Entry 4KLH (X-ray diffraction, 1.88 A resolution); this record covers chains P and A of the 4 polymer chains in the assembly.

[Chain P]
Molecule: 11-nt DNA strand
Sequence (11 nucleotides; row label = number of the first residue in the row):
     1 GCTGATGCGCC
Ion coordination: Na+: DG9 (shared with Thr-101(A), Val-103(A), Ile-106(A) of chain A); Mn2+ site 1: DC10, DC11 (shared with Asp-190(A), Asp-192(A), Asp-256(A) of chain A); Mn2+ site 2: DC11 (together with pyrophosphate)

[Chain A]
Name: DNA polymerase beta
Source organism: Homo sapiens
Notes: EC 2.7.7.7, 4.2.99.-
UniProtKB: P06746 (DPOLB_HUMAN); numbering as in UniProt (aligned over 1-335)
Chain sequence (335 residues; each row starts with the number of its first residue):
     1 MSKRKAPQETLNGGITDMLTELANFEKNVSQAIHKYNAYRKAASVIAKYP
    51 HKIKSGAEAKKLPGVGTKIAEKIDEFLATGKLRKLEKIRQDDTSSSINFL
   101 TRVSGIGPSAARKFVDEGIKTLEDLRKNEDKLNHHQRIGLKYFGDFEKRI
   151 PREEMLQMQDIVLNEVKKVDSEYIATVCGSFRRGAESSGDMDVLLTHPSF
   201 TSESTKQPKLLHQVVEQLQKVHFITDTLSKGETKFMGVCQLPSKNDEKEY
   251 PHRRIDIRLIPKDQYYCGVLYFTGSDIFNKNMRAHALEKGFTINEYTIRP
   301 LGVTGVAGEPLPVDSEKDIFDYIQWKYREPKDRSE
Not modelled in the structure: 1-9
Swiss-Prot annotation at these positions:
  - region: Arg-183 to Asp-192 (DNA-binding)
  - active site: Lys-72 (Nucleophile)
  - binding site (K(+)): Lys-60, Leu-62, Val-65, Thr-101, Val-103, Ile-106
  - binding site (Na(+)): Lys-60, Leu-62, Val-65, Thr-101, Val-103, Ile-106
  - binding site (dATP): Arg-149, Ser-180, Arg-183, Gly-189, Asp-190
  - binding site (dCTP): Arg-149, Ser-180, Arg-183, Gly-189, Asp-190
  - binding site (dGTP): Arg-149, Ser-180, Arg-183, Gly-189, Asp-190, Asp-192
  - binding site (dTTP): Arg-149, Ser-180, Arg-183, Gly-189, Asp-190
  - binding site (Mg(2+)): Asp-190, Asp-192, Asp-256
  - modified residue: Lys-72 (N6-acetyllysine), Arg-83 (Omega-N-methylarginine), Arg-152 (Omega-N-methylarginine)
  - cross-link (Glycyl lysine isopeptide (Lys-Gly)): Lys-41 (interchain with G-Cter in ubiquitin), Lys-61 (interchain with G-Cter in ubiquitin), Lys-81 (interchain with G-Cter in ubiquitin)
  - natural variant: Leu-22 (L22P: Found in a gastric cancer sample; uncertain significance), Tyr-39 (Y39C: Found in a gastric cancer sample; uncertain significance), Gly-118 (G118V: Decreased DNA-directed DNA polymerase activity), Arg-137 (R137Q: Decreased function in base-excision repair), Arg-149 (R149I: Decreased DNA-directed DNA polymerase activity), Asp-160 (D160N: Found in a gastric cancer sample; uncertain significance), Cys-239 (C239R: Found in a gastric cancer sample; uncertain significance), Lys-289 (K289M: Found in a colon cancer sample; uncertain significance), Asn-294 (N294D: Found in a gastric cancer sample; uncertain significance), Glu-295 (E295K: Found in a gastric cancer sample; uncertain significance)
  - mutagenesis: Phe-25 (F25W: No effect on 5'-dRP lyase activity. Decreased ssDNA binding), His-34 (H34G: Decreased 5'-dRP lyase activity. Decreased ssDNA binding), Lys-35 (K35A: Decreased 5'-dRP lyase activity. Decreased ssDNA binding. Loss of 5'-dRP lyase activity; when associated with A-68 and A-72. Decreased ssDNA binding; when associated with A-68 and A-72 ...), Tyr-39 (Y39F: No effect on 5'-dRP lyase activity; Y39Q: Abolishes DNA polymerase and 5'-dRP lyase activity), Lys-41 (K41R: Abolishes ubiquitination; when associated with R-61 and R-81), Lys-60 (K60A: Decreased 5'-dRP lyase activity. Decreased ssDNA binding), Lys-61 (K61R: Abolishes ubiquitination; when associated with R-41 and R-81), Lys-68 (K68A: No effect on 5'-dRP lyase activity. Decreased ssDNA binding. Loss of 5'-dRP lyase activity; when associated with A-35 and A-72. Decreased ssDNA binding; when associated with A-35 and A-72 ...), Glu-71 (E71Q: No effect on 5'-dRP lyase activity. No effect on structure shown by circular dichroism. No effect on ssDNA binding), Lys-72 (K72A: Severely reduced 5'-dRP lyase activity. Does not affect ssDNA binding. Loss of 5'-dRP lyase activity; when associated with A-35 and A-68. Decreased ssDNA binding ...), Glu-75 (E75A: Slightly decreased 5'-dRP lyase activity. Decreased ssDNA binding. No effect on structure shown by circular dichroism), Lys-81 (K81R: Abolishes ubiquitination; when associated with R-41 and R-61), 5 further mutagenesis entries in UniProt
Ion coordination: Na+ site 1: Lys-60, Leu-62, Val-65 (shared with 1 residue of chain D); Na+ site 2: Thr-101, Val-103, Ile-106 (shared with DG9(P) of chain P); Mn2+ site 1: Asp-190, Asp-192, Asp-256 (shared with DC10(P), DC11(P) of chain P); Mn2+ site 2: Asp-190, Asp-192 (together with pyrophosphate) (shared with DC11(P) of chain P)
Ligand contacts: pyrophosphate (PPV): Arg-149, Gly-179, Ser-180, Arg-183, Ser-188, Gly-189, Asp-190, Asp-192, Ser-275

[Chain P / chain A interface]
Contacting residue pairs (27; chain P residue first):
  DG7(P) / Ser-109(A)  phosphate contact
  DC8(P) / Gly-105(A)  phosphate contact
  DC8(P) / Gly-107(A)  hydrogen bond to the phosphate
  DC8(P) / Pro-108(A)  phosphate contact
  DC8(P) / Ser-109(A)  hydrogen bond to the phosphate
  DC8(P) / Ala-110(A)  hydrogen bond to the phosphate
  DG9(P) / Val-103(A)  phosphate contact
  DG9(P) / Ser-104(A)  phosphate contact
  DG9(P) / Gly-105(A)  hydrogen bond to the phosphate
  DG9(P) / Ile-106(A)  phosphate contact
  DG9(P) / His-135(A)  sugar contact
  DG9(P) / Met-236(A)  phosphate contact
  DC10(P) / Asp-192(A)  phosphate contact
  DC10(P) / Arg-254(A)  salt bridge to the phosphate
  DC10(P) / Asp-256(A)  sugar contact
  DC10(P) / Tyr-271(A)  hydrogen bond to the base
  DC11(P) / Gly-179(A)  phosphate contact
  DC11(P) / Arg-183(A)  hydrogen bond to the phosphate
  DC11(P) / Asp-190(A)  phosphate contact
  DC11(P) / Asp-192(A)  phosphate contact
  DC11(P) / Tyr-271(A)  sugar contact
  DC11(P) / Phe-272(A)  sugar contact
  DC11(P) / Thr-273(A)  phosphate contact
  DC11(P) / Gly-274(A)  phosphate contact
  DC11(P) / Ser-275(A)  sugar contact
  DC11(P) / Asp-276(A)  base contact
  DC11(P) / Asn-279(A)  hydrogen bond to the base

[Overview]
5 residues of chain P and 23 residues of chain A are in contact; the contacts include 7 hydrogen bonds and 1
salt bridge. Polar contacts include DC10(P)/Tyr-271(A), DC11(P)/Asn-279(A) and DC8(P)/Gly-107(A). Chain A
binds pyrophosphate.
Here chain P is an 11-nt DNA strand and chain A is DNA polymerase beta (Homo sapiens). Entry 4KLH (DNA
polymerase beta matched product complex with Mn2+, 40 s) was determined by X-ray diffraction, deposited
together with 4KLD, 4KLE, 4KLF, 4KLG, 4KLI, 4KLJ and 8 further entries.
